PDB entry 3EJY | X-ray diffraction, 3.20 A resolution | chains A and C of the 6 polymer chains in the assembly

[Chain A]
Molecule: H(+)/Cl(-) exchange transporter clcA
Source organism: Escherichia coli
Reference sequence: P37019 (CLCA_ECOLI); numbering as in UniProt (aligned over 1-473)
Chain sequence (473 residues; each row starts with the number of its first residue):
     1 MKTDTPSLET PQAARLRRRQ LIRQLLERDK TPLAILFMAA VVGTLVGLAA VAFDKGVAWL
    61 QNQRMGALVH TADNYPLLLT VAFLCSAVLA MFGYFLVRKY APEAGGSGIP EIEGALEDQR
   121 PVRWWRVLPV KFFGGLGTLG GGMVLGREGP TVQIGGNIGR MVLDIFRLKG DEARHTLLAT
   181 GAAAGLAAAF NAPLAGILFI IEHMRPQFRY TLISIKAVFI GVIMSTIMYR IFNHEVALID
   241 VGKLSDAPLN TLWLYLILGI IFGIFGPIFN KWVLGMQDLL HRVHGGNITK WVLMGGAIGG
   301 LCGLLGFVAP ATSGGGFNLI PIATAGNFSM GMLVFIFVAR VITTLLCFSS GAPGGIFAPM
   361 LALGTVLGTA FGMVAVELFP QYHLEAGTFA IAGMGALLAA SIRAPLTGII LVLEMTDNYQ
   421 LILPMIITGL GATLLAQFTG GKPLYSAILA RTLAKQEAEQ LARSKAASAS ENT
Unresolved in the structure: 1-16, 461-473
Differences from the reference sequence: engineered mutation H203 (Glu in P37019)
Swiss-Prot annotation at these positions:
  - motif: G106 to P110 (Selectivity filter part_1), G146 to P150 (Selectivity filter part_2), G355 to P359 (Selectivity filter part_3)
  - binding site (chloride): S107, I356, F357, Y445
  - site: E148 (Mediates proton transfer from the outer aqueous phase to the interior of the protein)
  - mutagenesis: S107 (S107A: Uncouples chloride transport from proton transport), E148 (E148A/Q: Abolishes proton transport, but permits the transit of chloride ions. Abolishes gating, permitting continuous rapid transit of chloride ions; when associated with A-445), Y445 (Y445A: Abolishes gating, permitting continuous rapid transit of chloride ions; when associated with A-148; Y445F/W: No effect; Y445L: Alters stoichiometry of proton/chloride exchange)
Reported in the primary citation:
  - catalytic residues: E148 (citing earlier work)
  - mutagenesis - E203H: unchanged catalytic activity on H+ pumping
  - binding site for bromide ion: S107, Y445
  - self-association interface (contacts with another copy of this molecule); pairs are residue here / residue on that copy: R28-H203 (hydrogen bond)
  - mutagenesis - R28L: unchanged catalytic activity (citing earlier work)
  - mutagenesis - R28E, R28Q: unchanged catalytic activity

[Chain C]
Molecule: Fab fragment, Heavy chain
Source organism: Mus musculus
Notes: antibody fragment or engineered binder
Chain sequence (221 residues; numbered 2 to 222; the number before each row is that of its first residue):
     2 VRLLESGGGL VQPGGSLKLS CAASGFDYSR YWMSWVRQAP GKGLKWIGEI NPVSSTINYT
    62 PSLKDKFIIS RDNAKDTLYL QISKVRSEDT ALYYCARLYY GYGYWYFDVW GAGTTVTVSS
   122 AKTTPPSVYP LAPGSAAAAA SMVTLGCLVK GYFPEPVTVT WNSGSLAAGV HTFPAVLQAA
   182 LYTLSSSVTV PSSSWPSETV TCNVAHPASS TKVDKKIVPR A
Disulfides: C22-C96, C148-C203

[How chain A and chain C interact]
Pairs across the interface (13; chain A residue first):
  K243(A) - R31(C)
  D246(A) - Y101(C)
  P248(A) - Y101(C)  hydrophobic
  P248(A) - G104(C)
  L249(A) - Y103(C)
  N250(A) - Y103(C)  hydrogen bond (backbone-backbone)
  N250(A) - G104(C)  hydrogen bond (side chain-backbone)
  N250(A) - Y105(C)
  Q381(A) - W106(C)
  Y382(A) - W106(C)  hydrogen bond (backbone-side chain)
  H383(A) - W33(C)
  H383(A) - E50(C)  salt bridge
  H383(A) - W106(C)  hydrogen bond
Interface residues without a listed pair, chain A (9 interface residues in all): P380
Interface residues without a listed pair, chain C (10 interface residues in all): N59, L99

[In short]
The interface between chain A and chain C involves 9 residues on one side and 10 on the other, with 4 hydrogen
bonds and 1 salt bridge. Polar contacts include H383(A)-E50(C), N250(A)-G104(C) and Y382(A)-W106(C). The paper
reports the catalytic residue E148(A); R28L, R28E and R28Q of chain A leave catalytic activity unchanged.
Chain A is H(+)/Cl(-) exchange transporter clcA (Escherichia coli) and chain C is Fab fragment, Heavy chain
(Mus musculus); the structure, Structure of E203H mutant of E.coli Cl-/H+ antiporter, CLC-ec1, was determined
by X-ray diffraction together with 3EJZ from the same study.
